9CJC - chains A and B of the 4 polymer chains in the assembly; structure by electron microscopy, 2.04 A resolution.

Chain A:
Name: Nitrogenase molybdenum-iron protein alpha chain
Source organism: Azotobacter vinelandii
Notes: EC 1.18.6.1
UniProtKB: P07328 (NIFD_AZOVI); residues 1-492 here = UniProt positions 1-492
Sequence (492 residues; row label = number of the first residue in the row):
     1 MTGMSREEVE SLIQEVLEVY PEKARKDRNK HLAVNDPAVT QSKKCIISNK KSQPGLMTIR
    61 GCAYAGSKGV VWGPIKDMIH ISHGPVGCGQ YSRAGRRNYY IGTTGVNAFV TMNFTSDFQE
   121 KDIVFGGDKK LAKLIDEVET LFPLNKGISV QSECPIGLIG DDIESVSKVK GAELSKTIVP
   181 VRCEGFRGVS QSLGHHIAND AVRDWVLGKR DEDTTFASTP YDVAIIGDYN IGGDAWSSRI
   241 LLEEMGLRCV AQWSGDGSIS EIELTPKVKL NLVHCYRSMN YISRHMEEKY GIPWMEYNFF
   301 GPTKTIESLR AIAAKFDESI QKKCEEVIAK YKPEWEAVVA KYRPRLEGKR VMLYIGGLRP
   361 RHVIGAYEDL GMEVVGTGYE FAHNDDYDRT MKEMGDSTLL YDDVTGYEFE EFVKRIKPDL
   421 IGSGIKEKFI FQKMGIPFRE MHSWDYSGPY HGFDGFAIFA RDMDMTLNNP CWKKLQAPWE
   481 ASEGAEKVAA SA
Disordered / not traced: 1-3, 481-492
Ion coordination: fe(8)-S(7) cluster Fe: Cys62, Cys88, Cys154 (shared with Cys70(B), Cys95(B), Cys153(B) of chain B); Fe ion near Cys275 (its only coordinating residue here)
Residues lining bound ligands:
  - fe(8)-S(7) cluster (CLF): Cys62, Tyr64, Pro85, Val86, Gly87, Cys88, Tyr91, Glu153, Cys154, Gly185
  - 3-hydroxy-3-carboxy-adipic acid (HCA): Ala65, Gly95, Arg96, Gln191, Glu380, Gly424, Ile425, His442
  - ICS (iron-sulfur-molybdenum cluster with interstitial carbon): Val70, Arg96, His195, Tyr229, Ile231, Cys275, Arg277, Ser278, Ile355, Gly356, Gly357, Leu358, Arg359, Pro360, Phe381, Met441, His442
Swiss-Prot annotation at these positions:
  - binding site ([8Fe-7S] cluster): Cys62, Cys88, Cys154
  - binding site ([7Fe-Mo-9S-C-homocitryl] cluster): Cys275, His442
  - mutagenesis: His195 (H195Q: No nitrogenase activity)

Chain B:
Name: Nitrogenase molybdenum-iron protein beta chain
Source organism: Azotobacter vinelandii
Notes: EC 1.18.6.1
UniProtKB: P07329 (NIFK_AZOVI); residue numbers follow UniProt; this construct covers 1-523
Sequence (523 residues; each row starts with the number of its first residue):
     1 MSQQVDKIKA SYPLFLDQDY KDMLAKKRDG FEEKYPQDKI DEVFQWTTTK EYQELNFQRE
    61 ALTVNPAKAC QPLGAVLCAL GFEKTMPYVH GSQGCVAYFR SYFNRHFREP VSCVSDSMTE
   121 DAAVFGGQQN MKDGLQNCKA TYKPDMIAVS TTCMAEVIGD DLNAFINNSK KEGFIPDEFP
   181 VPFAHTPSFV GSHVTGWDNM FEGIARYFTL KSMDDKVVGS NKKINIVPGF ETYLGNFRVI
   241 KRMLSEMGVG YSLLSDPEEV LDTPADGQFR MYAGGTTQEE MKDAPNALNT VLLQPWHLEK
   301 TKKFVEGTWK HEVPKLNIPM GLDWTDEFLM KVSEISGQPI PASLTKERGR LVDMMTDSHT
   361 WLHGKRFALW GDPDFVMGLV KFLLELGCEP VHILCHNGNK RWKKAVDAIL AASPYGKNAT
   421 VYIGKDLWHL RSLVFTDKPD FMIGNSYGKF IQRDTLHKGK EFEVPLIRIG FPIFDRHHLH
   481 RSTTLGYEGA MQILTTLVNS ILERLDEETR GMQATDYNHD LVR
Disordered / not traced: 1
Ion coordination: fe(8)-S(7) cluster Fe: Cys70, Cys95, Cys153 (shared with Cys62(A), Cys88(A), Cys154(A) of chain A); Fe ion site 1: Arg108, Glu109 (shared with 2 residues of chain D); Fe ion site 2: Asp353, Asp357 (shared with 2 residues of chain D)
Residues lining bound ligands: fe(8)-S(7) cluster (CLF): Cys70, Pro72, Ser92, Gly94, Cys95, Tyr98, Phe99, Thr152, Cys153, Ser188
Swiss-Prot annotation at these positions:
  - binding site ([8Fe-7S] cluster): Cys70, Cys95, Cys153, Ser188

Interface between chain A and chain B:
Pairs across the interface - 201 pairs, chain A then chain B:
  Val19(A) - Ala140(B)
  Val19(A) - Lys143(B)
  Tyr20(A) - Thr141(B)
  Pro21(A) - Gln136(B)
  Pro21(A) - Asn137(B)
  Pro21(A) - Ala140(B)
  Ala24(A) - Asn137(B)
  Ser52(A) - Gln93(B)  hydrogen bond
  Ser52(A) - Ser117(B)
  Gln53(A) - Asn137(B)  hydrogen bond
  Pro54(A) - Ser115(B)
  Pro54(A) - Asp116(B)
  Pro54(A) - Asn130(B)
  Pro54(A) - Asp133(B)
  Pro54(A) - Gly134(B)
  Pro54(A) - Asn137(B)  hydrogen bond (backbone-side chain)
  Gly55(A) - Val114(B)
  Gly55(A) - Ser115(B)  hydrogen bond (backbone-backbone)
  Gly55(A) - Asp116(B)
  Gly55(A) - Gly134(B)
  Gly55(A) - Cys138(B)
  Gly55(A) - Tyr142(B)
  Leu56(A) - Asn137(B)
  Leu56(A) - Thr141(B)
  Leu56(A) - Tyr142(B)  hydrogen bond (backbone-side chain)
  Met57(A) - Met86(B)  hydrophobic
  Met57(A) - Arg100(B)
  Met57(A) - Cys113(B)
  Met57(A) - Val114(B)  hydrophobic
  Met57(A) - Tyr142(B)
  Thr58(A) - Gln93(B)
  Thr58(A) - Arg100(B)
  Arg60(A) - Gln93(B)
  Arg60(A) - Ala97(B)
  Gly61(A) - Gln93(B)  hydrogen bond (backbone-side chain)
  Cys62(A) - Gly94(B)
  Tyr64(A) - Tyr98(B)
  Ala65(A) - Tyr98(B)
  Lys76(A) - Glu32(B)  salt bridge
  Pro85(A) - Ser188(B)
  Val86(A) - Pro66(B)  hydrophobic
  Val86(A) - Lys68(B)
  Val86(A) - Ala69(B)
  Gly87(A) - Cys70(B)
  Gln90(A) - Pro66(B)  hydrogen bond (side chain-backbone)
  Gln90(A) - Lys68(B)  hydrogen bond (side chain-backbone)
  Gln90(A) - Tyr102(B)
  Gln90(A) - Tyr447(B)
  Tyr91(A) - Ala69(B)
  Tyr91(A) - Cys70(B)  hydrogen bond
  Tyr91(A) - Leu73(B)
  Tyr91(A) - Tyr98(B)  hydrophobic
  Tyr91(A) - Phe99(B)  hydrophobic
  Tyr91(A) - Tyr102(B)  hydrophobic
  Ser92(A) - Tyr98(B)
  Arg93(A) - Asn65(B)  hydrogen bond
  Arg93(A) - Tyr447(B)
  Arg93(A) - Phe450(B)
  Gly95(A) - Arg105(B)  hydrogen bond (backbone-side chain)
  Tyr99(A) - Ser11(B)
  Thr103(A) - Ile40(B)
  Thr104(A) - Arg453(B)
  Gly105(A) - Trp428(B)
  Val106(A) - Ile40(B)
  Val106(A) - Val43(B)  hydrophobic
  Val106(A) - Phe44(B)  hydrophobic
  Asn107(A) - Lys34(B)
  Asn107(A) - Ile40(B)
  Met112(A) - Val64(B)  hydrophobic
  Met112(A) - Asn65(B)
  Met112(A) - Trp428(B)  hydrophobic
  Asn113(A) - Thr63(B)
  Asn113(A) - Val64(B)
  Asn113(A) - Asn65(B)  hydrogen bond (backbone-backbone)
  Asn113(A) - Pro66(B)
  Phe114(A) - Leu62(B)  hydrophobic
  Phe114(A) - Thr63(B)
  Phe114(A) - Val64(B)  hydrophobic
  Thr115(A) - Thr63(B)  hydrogen bond (backbone-backbone)
  Ser116(A) - Ala61(B)
  Asp117(A) - Thr63(B)
  Asp117(A) - Lys68(B)  salt bridge
  Asp117(A) - His396(B)  salt bridge
  Phe118(A) - Phe189(B)
  Gln119(A) - Phe189(B)
  Glu120(A) - Phe189(B)  hydrogen bond (backbone-backbone)
  Ile123(A) - Phe189(B)  hydrophobic
  Lys130(A) - Ala61(B)
  Lys133(A) - Glu60(B)  salt bridge
  Lys133(A) - Ala61(B)
  Leu134(A) - Ala61(B)
  Leu134(A) - Leu62(B)  hydrophobic
  Glu137(A) - Arg59(B)
  Glu137(A) - Glu60(B)  hydrogen bond (side chain-backbone)
  Glu137(A) - Ala61(B)  hydrogen bond (side chain-backbone)
  Glu137(A) - Leu62(B)  hydrogen bond (side chain-backbone)
  Val138(A) - Leu62(B)  hydrophobic
  Thr140(A) - Trp46(B)
  Thr140(A) - Leu55(B)
  Leu141(A) - Tyr52(B)  hydrogen bond (backbone-side chain)
  Leu141(A) - Leu55(B)  hydrophobic
  Leu141(A) - Asn56(B)
  Leu141(A) - Arg59(B)
  Phe142(A) - Trp428(B)  hydrophobic
  Pro143(A) - Trp46(B)
  Leu144(A) - Tyr35(B)
  Leu144(A) - Val43(B)  hydrophobic
  Lys146(A) - Glu32(B)
  Lys146(A) - Glu33(B)  hydrogen bond (side chain-backbone)
  Cys154(A) - Ser92(B)  hydrogen bond
  Cys154(A) - Cys153(B)  hydrophobic
  Pro155(A) - Cys153(B)  hydrophobic
  Leu158(A) - Ala123(B)  hydrophobic
  Leu158(A) - Met154(B)  hydrophobic
  Leu158(A) - Val157(B)  hydrophobic
  Leu158(A) - Ile158(B)  hydrophobic
  Ile159(A) - Val157(B)  hydrophobic
  Phe186(A) - Thr119(B)
  Phe186(A) - Glu120(B)  hydrogen bond (backbone-backbone)
  Phe186(A) - Met154(B)  hydrophobic
  Arg187(A) - Glu120(B)
  Gly188(A) - Thr119(B)
  Gly188(A) - Glu120(B)  hydrogen bond (backbone-side chain)
  Val189(A) - Gln93(B)  hydrogen bond (backbone-side chain)
  Arg210(A) - Glu33(B)  salt bridge
  Gly232(A) - Ser11(B)
  Gly232(A) - Phe15(B)
  Gly233(A) - Phe15(B)
  Trp236(A) - Phe15(B)  hydrophobic
  Trp236(A) - Tyr20(B)
  Trp236(A) - Met23(B)
  Trp236(A) - Leu24(B)
  Ser237(A) - Phe15(B)
  Ser237(A) - Tyr20(B)  hydrogen bond
  Arg239(A) - Met23(B)
  Arg239(A) - Lys27(B)
  Arg239(A) - Phe31(B)
  Ile240(A) - Asp19(B)
  Ile240(A) - Tyr20(B)  hydrophobic
  Ile240(A) - Met23(B)  hydrogen bond (backbone-side chain)
  Arg248(A) - Phe31(B)
  Cys249(A) - Phe31(B)
  Val250(A) - Phe31(B)
  Gln252(A) - Lys27(B)
  Asp256(A) - Lys27(B)  salt bridge
  Ser258(A) - Phe31(B)
  Ser258(A) - Glu32(B)
  Ser260(A) - Phe31(B)  hydrogen bond (side chain-backbone)
  Ser260(A) - Glu32(B)  hydrogen bond (side chain-backbone)
  Ser260(A) - Glu33(B)
  Glu261(A) - Lys27(B)  salt bridge
  Glu261(A) - Phe31(B)
  Glu261(A) - Glu32(B)
  Glu334(A) - Ser2(B)
  Glu334(A) - Gln3(B)  hydrogen bond (side chain-backbone)
  Ala337(A) - Val5(B)
  Val338(A) - Val5(B)  hydrophobic
  Lys341(A) - Val5(B)
  Tyr342(A) - Ile8(B)
  Gly406(A) - Tyr142(B)
  Tyr407(A) - Thr141(B)
  Tyr407(A) - Tyr142(B)  hydrogen bond (backbone-side chain)
  Glu410(A) - Phe269(B)
  Ile425(A) - Ser101(B)
  Ile425(A) - Asn104(B)
  Lys426(A) - Ala97(B)
  Lys426(A) - Arg100(B)
  Lys426(A) - Ser101(B)
  Lys426(A) - Asn104(B)
  Phe429(A) - Asn104(B)
  Phe429(A) - Arg108(B)
  Phe429(A) - Glu109(B)
  Phe429(A) - Pro110(B)
  Ile430(A) - Pro110(B)  hydrophobic
  Ile430(A) - Phe269(B)  hydrophobic
  Lys433(A) - Glu109(B)  salt bridge
  Lys433(A) - Pro110(B)
  Lys433(A) - Thr263(B)  hydrogen bond (side chain-backbone)
  Lys433(A) - Pro264(B)
  Lys433(A) - Asp266(B)
  Lys433(A) - Gly267(B)  hydrogen bond (backbone-backbone)
  Lys433(A) - Gln268(B)  hydrogen bond (backbone-backbone)
  Met434(A) - Gly267(B)
  Met434(A) - Phe269(B)  hydrophobic
  Gly448(A) - Ala10(B)
  Gly448(A) - Ser11(B)  hydrogen bond (backbone-backbone)
  Pro449(A) - Ser11(B)
  Pro449(A) - Phe15(B)  hydrophobic
  Asp454(A) - Ser2(B)  hydrogen bond (side chain-backbone)
  Asp454(A) - Gln3(B)  hydrogen bond (backbone-side chain)
  Asp454(A) - Leu14(B)
  Asp454(A) - Tyr20(B)  hydrogen bond
  Ala457(A) - Ile8(B)
  Ile458(A) - Gln3(B)
  Ile458(A) - Ile8(B)  hydrophobic
  Ile458(A) - Lys9(B)
  Ile458(A) - Ala10(B)  hydrophobic
  Arg461(A) - Ile8(B)
  Leu475(A) - Ala265(B)
  Leu475(A) - Asp266(B)
  Leu475(A) - Gly267(B)
Interface residues without a listed pair, chain A (114 interface residues in all): Lys23, Ile59, Asp77, Ile81, Cys88, Ala94, Arg97, Ile101, Gly102, Thr111, Ser190, Leu193, Phe216, Glu243, Leu264, Tyr331, Thr405, Gly435
Interface residues without a listed pair, chain B (99 interface residues in all): Lys39, Gln58, Ala67, Ser112, Met118, Val190, Met271, Leu427, Asp454, His457

Summary:
114 residues of chain A face 99 of chain B across their interface; the contacts include 36 hydrogen bonds and
8 salt bridges. Polar contacts include Lys76(A)-Glu32(B), Asp117(A)-Lys68(B) and Asp117(A)-His396(B).
Fe(8)-S(7) cluster is bound between chain A and chain B.
Chain A is Nitrogenase molybdenum-iron protein alpha chain and chain B is Nitrogenase molybdenum-iron protein
beta chain, both from Azotobacter vinelandii; the structure, CryoEM structure of nitrogenase MoFe-protein 20
minute time point under alkaline turnover, was determined by electron microscopy together with 9CJB, 9CJD,
9CJE and 9CJF from the same study.
